8GPT - chains C and H of the 9 polymer chains in the assembly; structure by X-ray diffraction, 3.07 A resolution.

== Chain C ==
Name: Envelope protein
From: Yellow fever virus
UniProt: Q89292 (Q89292_9FLAV); residues 1-398 here = UniProt positions 1-398
Amino-acid sequence (398 residues; each row starts with the number of its first residue):
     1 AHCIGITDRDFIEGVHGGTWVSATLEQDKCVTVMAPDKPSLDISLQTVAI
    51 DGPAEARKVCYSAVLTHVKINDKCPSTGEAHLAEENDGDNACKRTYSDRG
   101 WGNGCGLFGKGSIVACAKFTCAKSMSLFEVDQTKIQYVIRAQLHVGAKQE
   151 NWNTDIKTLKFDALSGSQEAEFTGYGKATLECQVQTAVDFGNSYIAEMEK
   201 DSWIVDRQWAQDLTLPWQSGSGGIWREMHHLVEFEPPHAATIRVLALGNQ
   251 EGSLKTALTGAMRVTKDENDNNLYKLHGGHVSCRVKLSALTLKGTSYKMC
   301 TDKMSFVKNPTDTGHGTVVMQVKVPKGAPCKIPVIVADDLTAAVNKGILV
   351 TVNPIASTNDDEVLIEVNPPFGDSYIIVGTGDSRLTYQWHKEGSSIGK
Unresolved in the structure: 1, 147-152
Disulfides: C3-C30, C60-C121, C74-C105, C92-C116, C182-C283, C300-C330
Reported in the primary citation:
  - mutagenesis - W101R: unchanged binding to group 2 mAbs

== Chain H ==
Name: YD6_VH
From: Homo sapiens
Amino-acid sequence (117 residues; each row starts with the number of its first residue):
     1 EVQLVESGGGLVKPGGSLRLSCAASGFIFSDYYMMWIRQAPGKGLEWISY
    51 ISSSGSQIYYTESVKGRFTISRDNGKNLLYLQMNSLRGEDTALYYCATET
   101 GWRIDTWGQGTLVTVSS
Disulfides: C22-C96

== Interface between chain C and chain H ==
Contacting residue pairs (29):
  T66(C) with W102(H), hydrogen bond
  H67(C) with Y50(H), hydrogen bond; W102(H), hydrogen bond (backbone-side chain)
  V68(C) with Y33(H)
  K69(C) with Y33(H); Y50(H); E99(H), salt bridge; T100(H); W102(H)
  I70(C) with Y33(H), hydrogen bond (backbone-side chain); S52(H)
  N71(C) with S30(H); D31(H); S53(H)
  D72(C) with S54(H), hydrogen bond; S56(H), hydrogen bond
  H81(C) with D31(H)
  L82(C) with D31(H); S53(H)
  E84(C) with T100(H), hydrogen bond; G101(H), hydrogen bond (side chain-backbone); W102(H)
  N90(C) with W102(H)
  N103(C) with S54(H), hydrogen bond (side chain-backbone)
  C116(C) with W102(H)
  A117(C) with W102(H), hydrophobic
  K118(C) with W102(H)
  A240(C) with Q57(H), hydrogen bond (backbone-side chain)
  T241(C) with Q57(H)
Other interface residues (no listed pair), chain C (19 interface residues in all): A83, G102
Other interface residues (no listed pair), chain H (15 interface residues in all): Y32, G55

== In short ==
19 residues of chain C face 15 of chain H across their interface, with 10 hydrogen bonds and 1 salt bridge.
Polar pairs include K69(C)-E99(H), T66(C)-W102(H) and H67(C)-Y50(H). From the paper: W101R of chain C leaves
binding to group 2 mAbs unchanged.
Here chain C is Envelope protein (Yellow fever virus) and chain H is YD6_VH (Homo sapiens). Entry 8GPT
(YFV_E_YD6scFv_postfusion) was determined by X-ray diffraction (same publication as 8GPU).
